6HWD - chains M and b of the 28 polymer chains in the assembly; structure by X-ray diffraction, 2.80 A resolution.

# Chain M
Name: Proteasome subunit beta type-7
Organism: Saccharomyces cerevisiae S288c
Notes: EC 3.4.25.1
Reference sequence: P30657 (PSB7_YEAST); residues -12 to 233 here correspond to UniProt positions 21-266 (UniProt number = residue number + 33)
Sequence (246 residues; each row starts with the number of its first residue; numbers below 1 keep their minus sign (Thr-12 is residue -12)):
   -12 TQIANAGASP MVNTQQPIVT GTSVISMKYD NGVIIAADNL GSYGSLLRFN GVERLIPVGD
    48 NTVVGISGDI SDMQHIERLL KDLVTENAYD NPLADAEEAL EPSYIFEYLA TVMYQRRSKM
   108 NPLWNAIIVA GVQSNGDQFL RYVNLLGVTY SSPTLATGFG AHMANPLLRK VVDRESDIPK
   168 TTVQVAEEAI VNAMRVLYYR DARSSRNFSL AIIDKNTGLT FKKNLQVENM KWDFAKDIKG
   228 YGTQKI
Not modelled in the structure: -12 to 0

# Chain b
Name: Proteasome subunit beta type-1
Organism: Saccharomyces cerevisiae S288c
Notes: EC 3.4.25.1
Reference sequence: P38624 (PSB1_YEAST); residues 1-196 here correspond to UniProt positions 20-215 (UniProt number = residue number + 19)
Sequence (196 residues; row label = number of the first residue in the row):
     1 TSIMAVTFKD GVILGADSRT TTGAYIANRV TDKLTRVHDK IWCCRSGSAA DTQAIADIVQ
    61 YHLELYTSQY GTPSTETAAS VFKELCYENK DNLTAGIIVA GYDDKNKGEV YTIPLGGSVH
   121 KLPYAIAGSG STFIYGYCDK NFRENMSKEE TVDFIKHSLS QAIKWDGSSG GVIRMVVLTA
   181 AGVERLIFYP DEYEQL
Covalent attachments: bortezomib (BO2) linked to Thr1
Small-molecule neighbours: bortezomib (BO2; N-[(1R)-1-(dihydroxyboryl)-3-methylbutyl]-N-(pyrazin-2-ylcarbonyl)-L-phenylalaninamide): Arg19, Thr20, Thr21, Thr22, Ala27, Thr31, Lys33, Arg45, Ser46, Gly47, Ser48, Ala49, Thr52, Ser168
Swiss-Prot annotation at these positions:
  - active site: Thr1 (Nucleophile)

# Chain M / chain b interface
Residue-residue contacts (61; chain M residue first):
  Ser32(M) with Trp165(b); Asp166(b); Gly167(b), hydrogen bond (backbone-backbone)
  Leu33(M) with Phe133(b), hydrophobic; Trp165(b)
  Leu34(M) with Lys164(b); Trp165(b), hydrogen bond (backbone-backbone); Gly167(b)
  Arg35(M) with Trp165(b)
  Asn37(M) with Trp165(b)
  Phe146(M) with Ala24(b); Tyr25(b)
  Tyr185(M) with Glu194(b), hydrogen bond
  Tyr186(M) with Ile26(b); Arg29(b)
  Arg187(M) with Ala24(b); Tyr25(b); Ile26(b), hydrogen bond (backbone-backbone); Ala27(b), hydrogen bond (side chain-backbone); Asn28(b); Arg29(b)
  Asp188(M) with Ala24(b); Ile26(b)
  Ala189(M) with Arg19(b); Ala24(b), hydrogen bond (backbone-backbone); Ile26(b); Gly167(b)
  Arg193(M) with Asp191(b), salt bridge; Glu194(b), salt bridge
  Lys218(M) with Arg29(b), hydrogen bond (backbone-side chain)
  Trp219(M) with Arg29(b); Gly171(b); Val172(b), hydrophobic; Tyr189(b); Pro190(b)
  Asp220(M) with Tyr189(b)
  Phe221(M) with Arg29(b); Val30(b), hydrophobic
  Ala222(M) with Val30(b), hydrophobic; Val172(b), hydrophobic; Arg174(b), hydrogen bond (backbone-side chain); Ile187(b), hydrophobic
  Lys223(M) with Ile187(b); Tyr189(b)
  Ile225(M) with Val30(b); Arg174(b)
  Lys226(M) with Asp32(b)
  Gly227(M) with Asp32(b), hydrogen bond (backbone-side chain)
  Tyr228(M) with Thr35(b); Arg45(b); Gln53(b); Ala56(b); Asp57(b), hydrogen bond
  Gln231(M) with Asp32(b); Leu34(b); Thr35(b); Arg36(b), hydrogen bond (side chain-backbone); Trp42(b); Arg185(b)
  Ile233(M) with Trp42(b), hydrophobic; Arg185(b), hydrogen bond (backbone-side chain)
Also at the interface, not in a pair above, chain M (27 interface residues in all): Met150, Arg190, Met217
Also at the interface, not in a pair above, chain b (34 interface residues in all): Thr21, Ile163, Ser168

# Overview
Chain M and chain b form an interface of 27 and 34 residues respectively, with 12 hydrogen bonds and 2 salt
bridges. Polar contacts include Arg193(M)-Asp191(b), Arg193(M)-Glu194(b) and Tyr185(M)-Glu194(b). Bortezomib
is covalently linked to Thr1(b). Curated annotation (UniProt) lists active-site residue Thr1(b) on chain b.
Chain M is Proteasome subunit beta type-7 and chain b is Proteasome subunit beta type-1, both from
Saccharomyces cerevisiae S288c; the structure, Yeast 20S proteasome beta2-G45A mutant in complex with
bortezomib, was determined by X-ray diffraction together with 6HTB, 6HTC, 6HTD, 6HTP, 6HTR, 6HUB and 30
further entries from the same study.
